9F6A - chains A and C of the 3 polymer chains in the assembly; structure by electron microscopy, 2.70 A resolution.

== Chain A ==
Name: VP0
Organism: Enterovirus A71
Reference sequence: D4QGA2 (D4QGA2_HE71); residues 1-323 here = UniProt positions 1-323
Sequence (323 residues; numbered 1 to 323; the number before each row is that of its first residue):
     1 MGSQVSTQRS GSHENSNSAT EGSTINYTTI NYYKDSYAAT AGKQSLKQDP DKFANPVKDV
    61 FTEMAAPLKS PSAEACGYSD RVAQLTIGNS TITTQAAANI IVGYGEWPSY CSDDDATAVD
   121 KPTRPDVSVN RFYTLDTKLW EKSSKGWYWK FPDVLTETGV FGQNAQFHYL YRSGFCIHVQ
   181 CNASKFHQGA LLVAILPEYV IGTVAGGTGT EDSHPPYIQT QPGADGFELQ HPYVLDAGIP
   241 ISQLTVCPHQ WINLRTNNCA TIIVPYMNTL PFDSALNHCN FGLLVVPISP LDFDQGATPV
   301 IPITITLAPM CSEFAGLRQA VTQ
Disordered / not traced: 1-11, 46-64
Construct notes: engineered mutation Ala-96 (Glu in D4QGA2)
What the authors report for this chain:
  - contacts within the chain: Tyr-78/Trp-107 (pi stacking), Arg-81/Trp-107 (cation-pi contact)

== Chain C ==
Name: VP1
Organism: Enterovirus A71
Notes: EC 3.4.22.29, 3.6.1.15, 3.4.22.28, 2.7.7.48
Reference sequence: A0A2L1GIK5 (A0A2L1GIK5_HE71); residues 1-297 here correspond to UniProt positions 566-862 (UniProt number = residue number + 565)
Sequence (297 residues; numbered 1 to 297; the number before each row is that of its first residue):
     1 GDRVADMIES SIGNSVSRAL TQALPAPTGQ NTQVSSHRLD TGEVPALQAA EIGASSNTSD
    61 ESMIETRCVL NSHSTAETTL DSFFSRAGLV GEIDLPLEGT TNPNGYANWD IDITGYAQMR
   121 RKVELFTYMR FDAEFTFVAC TPTGQVVPQL LQYMFVPPGA PKPESRESLA WQTATNPSVF
   181 VKLTDPPAQV SVPFMSPASA YQWFYDGYPT FGEHKQEKDL EYGACPNNMM GTFSVRTVGS
   241 SKSKYALVVR IYMRMKHVRA WIPRPMRNQN YLFKANPNYA GDSIKPTGTS RNAITTL
Disordered / not traced: 1-2, 8-30, 35-57
Construct notes: conflict Ala-246 (Pro811 in A0A2L1GIK5)
Ligand contacts: sphingosine (SPH): Ile-111, Asp-112, Ile-113, Thr-114, Phe-131, Phe-135, Phe-137, Phe-155, Pro-177, Val-179, Val-190, Val-192, Met-195, Tyr-201, Gln-202, Trp-203, Asn-228, Met-229, Met-230, Phe-233, Ala-275
What the authors report for this chain:
  - conformationally variable residues (order/disorder transition): Arg-3 to Met-7, Asn-31 to His-37

== How chain A and chain C interact ==
Residue-residue contacts (133; chain A residue first):
  Ser-18(A) with Asp-132(C)
  Ala-19(A) with Arg-130(C), hydrogen bond (backbone-side chain); Phe-131(C); Asp-132(C), hydrogen bond (backbone-side chain); His-257(C); Arg-259(C)
  Thr-20(A) with His-257(C); Arg-259(C)
  Ser-23(A) with Arg-259(C)
  Tyr-27(A) with Asp-81(C)
  Ser-36(A) with His-257(C)
  Tyr-37(A) with Asp-132(C); Ser-191(C); Val-192(C); Pro-193(C), hydrophobic; Lys-256(C), hydrogen bond (backbone-side chain); His-257(C)
  Ala-38(A) with Ser-191(C); Lys-256(C), hydrogen bond (backbone-side chain)
  Ala-39(A) with Lys-256(C), hydrogen bond (backbone-side chain); His-257(C), hydrogen bond (backbone-side chain)
  Thr-40(A) with His-257(C), hydrogen bond (backbone-side chain)
  Ala-41(A) with Asp-81(C); Ser-85(C); Arg-254(C)
  Gln-44(A) with Thr-79(C)
  Leu-68(A) with Pro-263(C), hydrophobic
  Tyr-104(A) with Ile-262(C); Pro-263(C)
  Lys-150(A) with Asp-206(C), salt bridge; Tyr-222(C)
  Tyr-169(A) with Phe-211(C), hydrophobic
  Leu-196(A) with Arg-264(C)
  Pro-197(A) with Thr-127(C); Ile-262(C), hydrophobic; Arg-264(C), hydrogen bond (backbone-side chain)
  Glu-198(A) with Thr-127(C); Tyr-128(C), hydrogen bond; Gln-202(C); Phe-204(C); Tyr-205(C); Asp-206(C), hydrogen bond (side chain-backbone); Arg-264(C), hydrogen bond (backbone-side chain)
  Tyr-199(A) with Asp-206(C); Tyr-222(C)
  Val-200(A) with Phe-204(C), hydrophobic; Tyr-205(C); Asp-206(C); Tyr-222(C); Pro-277(C), hydrophobic
  Ile-201(A) with Tyr-222(C), hydrogen bond (backbone-side chain)
  Gly-202(A) with Asn-278(C)
  Thr-203(A) with Asn-278(C), hydrogen bond; Tyr-279(C), hydrogen bond (backbone-backbone)
  Val-204(A) with Tyr-279(C); Ala-280(C); Gly-281(C), hydrogen bond (backbone-backbone)
  Ala-205(A) with Leu-272(C), hydrophobic; Tyr-279(C)
  Gly-207(A) with Ala-280(C); Gly-281(C); Asp-282(C), hydrogen bond (backbone-backbone)
  Gly-209(A) with Leu-272(C); Phe-273(C)
  Asp-212(A) with Phe-273(C); Asn-276(C)
  Ser-213(A) with Asn-278(C), hydrogen bond (backbone-side chain)
  His-214(A) with Asp-219(C); Leu-220(C); Asn-276(C)
  Pro-215(A) with Asp-219(C); Tyr-222(C), hydrophobic
  Pro-216(A) with Tyr-208(C); Asp-219(C)
  Tyr-217(A) with Tyr-208(C), hydrophobic; Glu-213(C); His-214(C)
  Thr-220(A) with Tyr-208(C), hydrogen bond; Tyr-222(C)
  His-231(A) with Tyr-279(C), hydrogen bond; Ile-284(C)
  Tyr-233(A) with Asn-268(C); Pro-286(C); Thr-287(C), hydrogen bond
  Val-234(A) with Gln-269(C); Tyr-279(C); Ile-284(C), hydrophobic
  Asp-236(A) with Tyr-279(C), hydrogen bond
  Ala-237(A) with Arg-267(C), hydrogen bond (backbone-side chain); Pro-277(C); Tyr-279(C)
  Gly-238(A) with Arg-267(C); Asn-268(C), hydrogen bond (backbone-backbone); Gln-269(C); Tyr-279(C)
  Ile-239(A) with Arg-264(C); Pro-265(C); Met-266(C); Asn-268(C)
  Pro-240(A) with Pro-265(C); Met-266(C); Asn-268(C); Thr-287(C)
  Gln-243(A) with Pro-265(C); Met-266(C), hydrogen bond (side chain-backbone); Thr-287(C)
  Leu-244(A) with Pro-265(C), hydrophobic
  Val-246(A) with Pro-263(C)
  Cys-247(A) with Pro-263(C)
  Met-267(A) with Tyr-128(C), hydrogen bond (backbone-side chain); Ile-262(C), hydrophobic
  Asn-268(A) with Tyr-128(C)
  Thr-269(A) with Tyr-128(C); Ala-198(C); Ser-199(C), hydrogen bond (backbone-backbone); Ala-200(C); Gln-202(C)
  Leu-270(A) with Ala-198(C), hydrophobic
  Ser-274(A) with Phe-211(C)
  Leu-276(A) with Phe-211(C), hydrophobic
  Asn-277(A) with Tyr-205(C); Gly-207(C); Tyr-208(C), hydrogen bond (backbone-backbone); Thr-210(C), hydrogen bond (side chain-backbone); Phe-211(C)
  His-278(A) with Tyr-205(C); Asp-206(C); Gly-207(C)
  Cys-279(A) with Asp-206(C), hydrogen bond (backbone-backbone)
  Arg-318(A) with Phe-211(C)
  Gln-323(A) with Phe-211(C); Gly-212(C); Glu-213(C)
Also at the interface, not in a pair above, chain A (65 interface residues in all): Gly-206, Thr-208, Thr-210, Glu-211, Gln-221, Asn-280, Phe-281
Also at the interface, not in a pair above, chain C (58 interface residues in all): Phe-194, Tyr-201, Asn-227, Val-258, Ser-283, Lys-285

== Summary ==
65 residues of chain A face 58 of chain C across their interface; the contacts include 29 hydrogen bonds and 1
salt bridge. Among the polar pairs are Lys-150(A)/Asp-206(C), Ala-19(A)/Arg-130(C) and Ala-19(A)/Asp-132(C).
Ligands of chain C: sphingosine. The paper reports conformational variability at Arg-3(C) and Asn-31(C);
contacts within the chain involving Trp-107(A), Tyr-78(A) and Arg-81(A).
Chain A is VP0 and chain C is VP1, both from Enterovirus A71; the structure, EVA71 E096A native particle, was
determined by electron microscopy together with 9F5S from the same study.
